PDB entry 5FO2 | X-ray diffraction, 1.45 A resolution | chains A and B

== Chain A (and B) ==
Name: Transthyretin
Organism: Homo sapiens
Notes: chain B of this document is another copy of the same molecule, construct and numbering; everything in this record applies to it too
UniProt: P02766 (TTHY_HUMAN); residues 1-127 here correspond to UniProt positions 21-147 (UniProt number = residue number + 20)
Sequence (127 residues; each row starts with the number of its first residue):
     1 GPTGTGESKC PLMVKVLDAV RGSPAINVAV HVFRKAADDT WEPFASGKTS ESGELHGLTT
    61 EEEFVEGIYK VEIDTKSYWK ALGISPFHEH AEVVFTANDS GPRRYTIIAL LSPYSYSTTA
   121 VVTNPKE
Unresolved in the structure: 1-9, 126-127
Construct notes: engineered mutation Ile-108 (Ala128 in P02766)
UniProt features mapped onto this chain:
  - binding site (L-thyroxine): Lys-15, Glu-54, Ser-117
  - modified residue: Cys-10 (Sulfocysteine), Glu-42 (4-carboxyglutamate), Ser-52 (Phosphoserine)
  - glycosylation: Asn-98 (N-linked (GlcNAc...) asparagine)
Reported in the primary citation:
  - mutagenesis - A108I, T119M (C_m_ = 6.0 M): increased stability in response to urea
  - mutagenesis - A108I: abolished binding to T4
  - contacts within the chain: Thr-106/Ile-108, Ile-108/Leu-110
  - self-association interface (contacts with another copy of this molecule); pairs are residue here / residue on that copy: Leu-17/Ile-108
  - conformationally variable residues (order/disorder transition): Ala-36 to Thr-40, Asn-98 to Arg-104
  - mutagenesis - V30M (30.6 +/- 6.4%): decreased stability

== Chain A / chain B interface ==
Pairs across the interface - 39 pairs, chain A then chain B:
  Phe-87(A) / Val-93(B)  hydrophobic
  Phe-87(A) / Phe-95(B)
  Phe-87(A) / Tyr-105(B)  hydrophobic
  Phe-87(A) / Ala-120(B)  hydrophobic
  His-88(A) / Val-94(B)
  His-88(A) / Thr-118(B)  hydrogen bond
  Glu-89(A) / Val-94(B)  hydrogen bond (backbone-backbone)
  Glu-89(A) / Thr-96(B)  hydrogen bond
  His-90(A) / Val-94(B)
  Glu-92(A) / Glu-92(B)
  Glu-92(A) / Tyr-116(B)
  Val-93(A) / Phe-87(B)  hydrophobic
  Val-93(A) / His-88(B)
  Val-94(A) / His-88(B)
  Val-94(A) / Glu-89(B)  hydrogen bond (backbone-backbone)
  Val-94(A) / His-90(B)
  Val-94(A) / Glu-92(B)
  Phe-95(A) / Phe-87(B)  hydrophobic
  Thr-96(A) / Glu-89(B)  hydrogen bond
  Tyr-105(A) / Phe-87(B)  hydrophobic
  Ile-107(A) / Phe-87(B)  hydrophobic
  Tyr-114(A) / Thr-119(B)
  Tyr-114(A) / Ala-120(B)  hydrogen bond (backbone-backbone)
  Tyr-114(A) / Val-122(B)  hydrophobic
  Ser-115(A) / Thr-118(B)  hydrogen bond (side chain-backbone)
  Ser-115(A) / Thr-119(B)  hydrogen bond
  Tyr-116(A) / Ser-117(B)
  Tyr-116(A) / Thr-118(B)  hydrogen bond (backbone-backbone)
  Ser-117(A) / Tyr-116(B)
  Ser-117(A) / Ser-117(B)
  Thr-118(A) / His-88(B)
  Thr-118(A) / Ser-115(B)  hydrogen bond (backbone-side chain)
  Thr-118(A) / Tyr-116(B)  hydrogen bond (backbone-backbone)
  Thr-119(A) / Tyr-114(B)
  Thr-119(A) / Ser-115(B)  hydrogen bond
  Ala-120(A) / Phe-87(B)  hydrophobic
  Ala-120(A) / Tyr-114(B)  hydrogen bond (backbone-backbone)
  Val-122(A) / Phe-87(B)  hydrophobic
  Val-122(A) / Tyr-114(B)  hydrophobic
Interface residues without a listed pair, chain A (21 interface residues in all): Ile-68, Lys-76
Interface residues without a listed pair, chain B (21 interface residues in all): Ile-68, Lys-76, Ile-107

== Overview ==
The chain A/chain B interface involves 21 residues from each chain, with 13 hydrogen bonds. Polar pairs
include His-88(A)/Thr-118(B), Glu-89(A)/Thr-96(B) and Ser-115(A)/Thr-118(B). Curated annotation (UniProt)
lists 3 L-thyroxine-binding residues on chain A. The paper reports that A108I and T119M of chain A increase
stability in response to urea; conformational variability at Ala-36(A) and Asn-98(A).
Chain A and chain B are both Transthyretin (Homo sapiens); the structure, Structure of human transthyretin
mutant A108I, was determined by X-ray diffraction, deposited together with 5FW6.
